6EDT - chains F and O of the 10 polymer chains in the assembly; structure by electron microscopy, 3.60 A resolution.

# Chain F
Protein: RNA polymerase sigma factor SigA
From: Mycobacterium tuberculosis
UniProtKB: P9WGI0 (SIGA_MYCTO); residues 1-528 here = UniProt positions 1-528
Chain sequence (531 residues; each row starts with the number of its first residue; numbers below 1 keep their minus sign (Gly-2 is residue -2)):
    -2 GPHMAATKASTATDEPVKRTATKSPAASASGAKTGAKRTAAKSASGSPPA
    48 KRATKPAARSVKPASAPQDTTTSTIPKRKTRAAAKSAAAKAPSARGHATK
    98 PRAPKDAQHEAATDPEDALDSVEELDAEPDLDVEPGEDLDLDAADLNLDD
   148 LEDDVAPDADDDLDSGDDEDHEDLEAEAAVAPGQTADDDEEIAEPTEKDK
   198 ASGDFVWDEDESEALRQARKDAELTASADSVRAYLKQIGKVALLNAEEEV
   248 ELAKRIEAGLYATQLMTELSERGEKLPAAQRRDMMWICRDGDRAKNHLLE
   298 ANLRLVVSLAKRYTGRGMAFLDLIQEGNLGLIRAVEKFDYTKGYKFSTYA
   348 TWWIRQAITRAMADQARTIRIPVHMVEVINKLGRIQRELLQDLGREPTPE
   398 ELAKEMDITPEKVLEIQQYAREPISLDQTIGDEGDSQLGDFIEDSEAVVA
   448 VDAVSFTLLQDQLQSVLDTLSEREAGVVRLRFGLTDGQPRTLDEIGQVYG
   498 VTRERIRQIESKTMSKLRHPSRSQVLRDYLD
Not modelled in the structure: -2 to 205, 528
Sequence notes: expression tag (-2 to 0)
UniProt features mapped onto this chain:
  - DNA-binding region: Leu489 to Ser508 (H-T-H motif)
  - region: Ala225 to Ala259 (Sigma-70 factor domain-1)
  - motif: Asp319 to Gln322 (Interaction with polymerase core subunit RpoC)

# Chain O
Molecule: 90-nt DNA strand
Sequence (90 nucleotides; each row starts with the number of its first residue):
     1 GGCTATGGATGACCGAACCTGGTCTTGACTCCATTGCCGGATTTGTATTA
    51 GACTGGCAGGGTTGCCCCGAAGCGGGCGGAAACAAGCACG
Not modelled in the structure: 1-13, 79-90

# How chain F and chain O interact
Pairs across the interface (62):
  Asp226(F) - DG56(O)  hydrogen bond to the base
  Val228(F) - DG56(O)  base contact
  Arg229(F) - DG56(O)  base contact
  Leu232(F) - DG55(O)  base contact
  Leu232(F) - DG56(O)  base contact
  Gly236(F) - DG55(O)  base contact
  Leu240(F) - DT54(O)  base contact
  Ala298(F) - DT54(O)  base contact
  Asn299(F) - DT54(O)  hydrogen bond to the base
  Arg301(F) - DT54(O)  base contact
  Arg301(F) - DG55(O)  hydrogen bond to the base
  Leu302(F) - DT54(O)  hydrogen bond to the base
  Ser305(F) - DT54(O)  sugar contact
  Ser305(F) - DG55(O)  phosphate contact
  Lys308(F) - DG56(O)  sugar contact
  Lys308(F) - DC57(O)  salt bridge to the phosphate
  Arg330(F) - DA47(O)  salt bridge to the phosphate
  Arg330(F) - DT48(O)  salt bridge to the phosphate
  Lys334(F) - DT48(O)  salt bridge to the phosphate
  Lys334(F) - DT49(O)  salt bridge to the phosphate
  Phe335(F) - DA50(O)  base contact
  Asp336(F) - DA50(O)  base contact
  Lys339(F) - DA50(O)  base contact
  Tyr341(F) - DA50(O)  base contact
  Tyr341(F) - DG51(O)  sugar contact
  Tyr341(F) - DA52(O)  phosphate contact
  Lys342(F) - DA52(O)  hydrogen bond to the phosphate
  Lys342(F) - DC53(O)  salt bridge to the phosphate
  Ser344(F) - DA52(O)  sugar contact
  Ser344(F) - DC53(O)  hydrogen bond to the phosphate
  Thr345(F) - DA50(O)  phosphate contact
  Thr345(F) - DG51(O)  phosphate contact
  Thr345(F) - DA52(O)  hydrogen bond to the phosphate
  Tyr346(F) - DT49(O)  phosphate contact
  Tyr346(F) - DA50(O)  base contact
  Thr348(F) - DC53(O)  base contact
  Trp349(F) - DT49(O)  base contact
  Trp349(F) - DA50(O)  sugar contact
  Trp350(F) - DT48(O)  phosphate contact
  Gln353(F) - DT48(O)  base contact
  Gln353(F) - DT49(O)  base contact
  Arg357(F) - DT46(O)  salt bridge to the phosphate
  Arg367(F) - DG45(O)  salt bridge to the phosphate
  Pro369(F) - DT44(O)  phosphate contact
  Pro369(F) - DG45(O)  phosphate contact
  His371(F) - DT43(O)  sugar contact
  His371(F) - DT44(O)  salt bridge to the phosphate
  Lys409(F) - DT43(O)  salt bridge to the phosphate
  Arg470(F) - DC24(O)  salt bridge to the phosphate
  Gly497(F) - DT25(O)  phosphate contact
  Val498(F) - DT25(O)  phosphate contact
  Thr499(F) - DT25(O)  hydrogen bond to the phosphate
  Thr499(F) - DT26(O)  base contact
  Arg500(F) - DA28(O)  base contact
  Glu501(F) - DT25(O)  base contact
  Glu501(F) - DT26(O)  base contact
  Arg502(F) - DT23(O)  salt bridge to the phosphate
  Arg502(F) - DC24(O)  salt bridge to the phosphate
  Arg502(F) - DT25(O)  base contact
  Gln505(F) - DC24(O)  base contact
  Gln505(F) - DT25(O)  hydrogen bond to the base
  Lys509(F) - DG22(O)  sugar contact
Also at the interface, not in a pair above, chain F (44 interface residues in all): Glu246, Val304, Phe317, Val370

# Summary
44 residues of chain F and 21 residues of chain O are in contact, with 9 hydrogen bonds and 13 salt bridges.
Among the polar pairs are Asp226(F)-DG56(O), Asn299(F)-DT54(O) and Arg301(F)-DG55(O).
Here chain F is RNA polymerase sigma factor SigA (Mycobacterium tuberculosis) and chain O is a 90-nt DNA
strand. Entry 6EDT (Mycobacterium tuberculosis RNAP open promoter complex with RbpA/CarD and AP3 promoter) was
determined by electron microscopy, deposited together with 6EE8, 6EEC and 6M7J.
